Entry 5QYJ (X-ray diffraction, 1.51 A resolution); this record covers chains A and B.

[Chain A]
Name: Pre-mRNA-splicing factor 8
Source organism: Saccharomyces cerevisiae (strain ATCC 204508 / S288c)
Notes: fragment: yPrp8 RNaseH
UniProtKB: P33334 (PRP8_YEAST); numbering as in UniProt (aligned over 1836-2090)
Sequence (258 residues; each row starts with the number of its first residue):
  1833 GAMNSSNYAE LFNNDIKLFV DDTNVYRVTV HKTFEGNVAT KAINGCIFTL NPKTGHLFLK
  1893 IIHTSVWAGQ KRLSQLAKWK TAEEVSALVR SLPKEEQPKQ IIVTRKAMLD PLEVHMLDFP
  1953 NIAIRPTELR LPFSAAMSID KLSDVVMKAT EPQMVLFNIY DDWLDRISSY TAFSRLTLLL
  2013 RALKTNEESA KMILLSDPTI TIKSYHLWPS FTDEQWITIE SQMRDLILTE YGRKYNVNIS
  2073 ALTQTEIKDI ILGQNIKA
Unresolved in the structure: 2070-2090
Differences from the reference sequence: expression tag (1833-1835)
Curated features (UniProtKB/Swiss-Prot):
  - mutagenesis: Asp1853 (D1853A: Alters protein folding. Severely impaired growth. Strongly reduced growth at 35 degrees Celsius; when associated with A-1854; D1853N: Reduced growth at 30 degrees Celsius ...), Asp1854 (D1854A: Reduced growth at 30 degrees Celsius. Strongly reduced growth at 16 degrees Celsius. Strongly reduced growth at 35 degrees Celsius; when associated with A-1853 ...), Thr1855 (T1855A: Reduced growth at 30 degrees Celsius. Strongly reduced growth at 16 degrees Celsius), Thr1936 (T1936A: Reduced growth at 30 degrees Celsius. Strongly reduced growth at 16 degrees Celsius), Arg1937 (R1937K: Severely impaired growth. Reduced growth at 30 degrees Celsius. Strongly reduced growth at 16 degrees Celsius)
Residues lining bound ligands:
  - r-1,2-propanediol (PGR), molecule 1: Asn1845, Asn1846, Asp1847, Ile1848, Asn1883, Lys1885, Thr1886
  - r-1,2-propanediol (PGR), molecule 2: Glu1945, Pro1952, Ile1954, Ala1955, Ile1956
  - r-1,2-propanediol (PGR), molecule 3: Ser1970, Ile1971, Asp1972, Lys2023, Leu2026, Leu2027, Ile2034, Leu2039, Trp2040, Pro2041
  - TBJ (N-cyclopentyl-N'-{[(2R)-oxolan-2-yl]methyl}urea): Lys1973, Leu1988, Phe1989, Ser2036, Tyr2037, His2038, Leu2039

[Chain B]
Name: A1 cistron-splicing factor AAR2
Source organism: Saccharomyces cerevisiae (strain ATCC 204508 / S288c)
Notes: fragment: GAMA - Aar2(1-152) - SSSSS - Aar2(171-317); engineered mutation(s): L153_D170delinsSSSSS
UniProtKB: P32357 (AAR2_YEAST); residue numbers follow UniProt; this construct covers 1-152, 171-317
Sequence (308 residues; each row starts with the number of its first residue; note: 13 numbers in that range are skipped by the numbering (no residue carries them; nothing is unmodelled there); numbers below 1 keep their minus sign (Gly-3 is residue -3)):
    -3 GAMAMNTVPF TSAPIEVTIG IDQYSFNVKE NQPFHGIKDI PIGHVHVIHF QHADNSSMRY
    57 GYWFDCRMGN FYIQYDPKDG LYKMMEERDG AKFENIVHNF KERQMMVSYP KIDEDDTWYN
   117 LTEFVQMDKI RKIVRKDENQ FSYVDSSMTT VQENEL
   166 SSSSSDPAHS LNYTVINFKS REAIRPGHEM EDFLDKSYYL NTVMLQGIFK NSSNYFGELQ
   226 FAFLNAMFFG NYGSSLQWHA MIELICSSAT VPKHMLDKLD EILYYQIKTL PEQYSDILLN
   286 ERVWNICLYS SFQKNSLHNT EKIMENKYPE LL
Unresolved in the structure: -3 to 0, 166-169
Differences from the reference sequence: expression tag (-3 to 0); linker (166-170)
Curated features (UniProtKB/Swiss-Prot):
  - region: Leu261 to Ile282 (Leucine-zipper)
  - modified residue: Ser253 (Phosphoserine), Thr274 (Phosphothreonine)
  - mutagenesis: Ser253 (S253A: No effect on interaction with PRP8; S253D/E: Disrupts interaction with PRP8)

[Interface between chain A and chain B]
Contacting residue pairs (17):
  Gln1907(A) - Met195(B)
  Gln1907(A) - Leu199(B)
  Leu1908(A) - Met195(B)  hydrophobic
  Trp1911(A) - Glu194(B)
  Trp1911(A) - Met195(B)  hydrophobic
  Trp1911(A) - Phe198(B)  hydrophobic
  Asp1942(A) - Lys184(B)  salt bridge
  Asp1942(A) - Phe198(B)
  Glu1945(A) - Lys184(B)  salt bridge
  Val1946(A) - Ile189(B)  hydrophobic
  Val1946(A) - Glu194(B)
  Val1946(A) - Phe198(B)  hydrophobic
  His1947(A) - Glu194(B)  salt bridge
  Leu1949(A) - Lys184(B)
  Leu1949(A) - Ser185(B)
  Leu1949(A) - Arg186(B)
  Asp1950(A) - Arg186(B)  salt bridge

[Summary]
The interface between chain A and chain B involves 9 residues on one side and 8 on the other; the contacts
include 4 salt bridges. Among the polar pairs are Asp1942(A)-Lys184(B), Glu1945(A)-Lys184(B) and
His1947(A)-Glu194(B). Ligands of chain A: compound TBJ and 3 copies of r-1,2-propanediol.
Chain A is Pre-mRNA-splicing factor 8 and chain B is A1 cistron-splicing factor AAR2, both from Saccharomyces
cerevisiae (strain ATCC 204508 / S288c); the structure, PanDDA analysis group deposition -- Aar2/RNaseH in
complex with fragment F2X-Entry H11a, was determined by X-ray diffraction, deposited together with 5QY1, 5QY2,
5QY3, 5QY4, 5QY5, 5QY6 and 128 further entries.
